Entry 8YUA (X-ray diffraction, 2.37 A resolution); this record covers chains B and E of the 6 polymer chains in the assembly.

[Chain B]
Name: Tubulin beta chain
Organism: Sus scrofa
UniProt: A0A8D0VN39 (A0A8D0VN39_PIG); numbering as in UniProt (aligned over 1-431)
Sequence (431 residues; numbered 1 to 431; the number before each row is that of its first residue):
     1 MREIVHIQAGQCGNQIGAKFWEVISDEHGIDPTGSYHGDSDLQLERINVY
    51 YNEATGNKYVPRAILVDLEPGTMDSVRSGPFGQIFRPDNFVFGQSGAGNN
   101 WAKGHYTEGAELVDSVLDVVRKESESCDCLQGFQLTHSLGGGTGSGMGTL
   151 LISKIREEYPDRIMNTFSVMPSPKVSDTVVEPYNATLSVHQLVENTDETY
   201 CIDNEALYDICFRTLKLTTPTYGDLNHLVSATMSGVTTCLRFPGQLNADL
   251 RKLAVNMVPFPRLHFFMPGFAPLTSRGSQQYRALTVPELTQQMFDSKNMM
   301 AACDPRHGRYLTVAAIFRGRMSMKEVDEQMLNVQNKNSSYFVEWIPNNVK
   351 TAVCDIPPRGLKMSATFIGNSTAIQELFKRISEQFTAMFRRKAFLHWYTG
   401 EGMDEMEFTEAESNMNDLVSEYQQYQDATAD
Disordered / not traced: 1, 429-431
Metal / ion sites: Mg2+: Q11 (together with GDP)
Ligand contacts:
  - A1D69 (2-chloranyl-N-(4-methoxyphenyl)-N-methyl-thieno[3,2-d]pyrimidin-4-amine): C239, L240, L246, A248, K252, L253, N256, M257, T312, V313, A314, A315, I316, N348, V349, K350, T351, A352
  - GDP (guanosine-5'-diphosphate): A9, G10, Q11, C12, Q15, I16, D67, A97, N99, S138, G140, G141, G142, T143, G144, V169, P171, V175, D177, E181, N204, L207, Y222, L225, N226

[Chain E]
Name: Stathmin-4
Organism: Rattus norvegicus
UniProt: P63043 (STMN4_RAT); residues 5-145 here correspond to UniProt positions 49-189 (UniProt number = residue number + 44)
Sequence (143 residues; each row starts with the number of its first residue):
     3 MADMEVIELNKCTSGQSFEVILKPPSFDGVPEFNASLPRRRDPSLEEIQK
    53 KLEAAEERRKYQEAELLKHLAEKREHEREVIQKAIEENNNFIKMAKEKLA
   103 QKMESNKENREAHLAAMLERLQEKDKHAEEVRKNKELKEEASR
Disordered / not traced: 3-5, 29-44, 142-145
Differences from the reference sequence: initiating methionine (3); expression tag (4)
Curated features (UniProtKB/Swiss-Prot):
  - modified residue: S46 (Phosphoserine)

[Interface between chain B and chain E]
Pairs across the interface (26):
  H105(B) with K75(E), hydrogen bond
  Y106(B) with H78(E), hydrogen bond; E79(E); V82(E), hydrophobic; I83(E)
  L150(B) with E79(E)
  S153(B) with L72(E); K75(E); R76(E), hydrogen bond
  K154(B) with R76(E); E79(E), salt bridge
  R156(B) with L68(E)
  E157(B) with L69(E); L72(E); R76(E), salt bridge
  P160(B) with E65(E); L68(E), hydrophobic
  Q191(B) with K75(E)
  T399(B) with E89(E)
  E401(B) with V82(E); A86(E)
  G402(B) with V82(E); K85(E); A86(E)
  M403(B) with K85(E)
  E407(B) with H78(E), salt bridge
Also at the interface, not in a pair above, chain B (17 interface residues in all): T107, N195, G400

[Overview]
17 residues of chain B face 13 of chain E across their interface, with 3 hydrogen bonds and 3 salt bridges.
Among the polar pairs are K154(B)-E79(E), E157(B)-R76(E) and E407(B)-H78(E). Bound to chain B: GDP and
compound A1D69.
Here chain B is Tubulin beta chain (Sus scrofa) and chain E is Stathmin-4 (Rattus norvegicus). Entry 8YUA
(Tubulin-RB3-TTL in complex with compound SI10) was determined by X-ray diffraction (same publication as 8YTX
and 8YU9).
